Entry 7PV8 (X-ray diffraction, 2.05 A resolution); this record covers chain A.

# Chain A
Molecule: Internalin B
Source organism: Listeria monocytogenes serovar 1/2a (strain ATCC BAA-679 / EGD-e)
Reference sequence: P0DQD2 (INLB_LISMO); residue numbers follow UniProt; this construct covers 36-392
Sequence (362 residues; row label = number of the first residue in the row):
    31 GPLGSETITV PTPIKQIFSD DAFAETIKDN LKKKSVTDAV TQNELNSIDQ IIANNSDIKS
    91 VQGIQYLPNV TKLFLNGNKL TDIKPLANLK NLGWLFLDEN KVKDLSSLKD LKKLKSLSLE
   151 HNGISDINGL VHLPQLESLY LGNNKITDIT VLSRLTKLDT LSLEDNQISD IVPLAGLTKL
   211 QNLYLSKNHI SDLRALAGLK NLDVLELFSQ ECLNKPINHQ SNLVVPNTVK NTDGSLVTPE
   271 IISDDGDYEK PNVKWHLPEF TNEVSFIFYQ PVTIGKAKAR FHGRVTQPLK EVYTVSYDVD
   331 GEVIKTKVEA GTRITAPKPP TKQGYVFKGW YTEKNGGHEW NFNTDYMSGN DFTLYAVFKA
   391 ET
Not modelled in the structure: 31-35
Differences from the reference sequence: expression tag (31-35); engineered mutation Glu-332 (Thr in P0DQD2)
Ion coordination: K+: Asp-274, Glu-293
UniProt features mapped onto this chain:
  - mutagenesis: Gln-95 (Q95EYLPNLDQLILNNNSIASIVG: Adds LRRb repeat, N-terminal fragment (36-321) binds MET, wild-type phosphorylation of downstream effectors MAPK1/MAPK3, full-length protein induces wild-type cell ...), Ser-199 to Ala-227 (A 4 Arg mutant, in vitro wild-type binding of host MET, severely reduced activation of MET and downstream targets), Asp-200 to Ala-227 (A 3 Arg mutant, in vitro about 100-fold reduced activation of host MET and downstream targets, reduced host cell scattering upon incubation with mutant protein), Gly-206 to Ala-227 (A 2 Cys mutant, forms 2 intermolecular disulfide bonds, about 100-fold more potent activator of MET, increased downstream effector phosphorylation), Ile-334 to Thr-336 (The B-repeat fragment (residues 31-392) no longer scatters host cell colonies), Thr-336 (T336Y: No effect on cell scattering by the B-repeat fragment (residues 31-392))
From the paper describing this entry:
  - contacts within the chain: Glu-321/Ala-340 (backbone contact), Glu-321/Tyr-323 (hydrogen bond), Phe-290/Glu-321
  - interface residues: Val-329, Glu-332, Val-333, Ile-334, Pro-347 to Gln-353

# In short
Asp-274 and Glu-293 form the K+ site. From UniProt: 4 mutagenesis sites. The paper reports interface residues
Val-329, Glu-332 and Val-333 among others; contacts within the chain involving Glu-321, Ala-340 and Tyr-323
among others.
Chain A is Internalin B (Listeria monocytogenes serovar 1/2a (strain ATCC BAA-679 / EGD-e)); the structure,
InlB392_T332E: T332E variant of Listeria monocytogenes InlB (internalin B) residues 36-392, was determined by
X-ray diffraction, deposited together with 7NMS and 7PV9.
